PDB entry 8SMV | electron microscopy, 2.74 A resolution | chains A and B of the 5 polymer chains in the assembly

# Chain A
Protein: Guanine nucleotide-binding protein G(s) subunit alpha isoforms short
Source organism: Homo sapiens
UniProtKB: P63092 (GNAS2_HUMAN); numbering as in UniProt; present here: 5-64, 204-253, 264-394
Sequence (261 residues; row label = number of the first residue in the row; note: 141 numbers in that range are skipped by the numbering (no residue carries them; nothing is unmodelled there); numbers below 1 keep their minus sign (Gly-7 is residue -7)):
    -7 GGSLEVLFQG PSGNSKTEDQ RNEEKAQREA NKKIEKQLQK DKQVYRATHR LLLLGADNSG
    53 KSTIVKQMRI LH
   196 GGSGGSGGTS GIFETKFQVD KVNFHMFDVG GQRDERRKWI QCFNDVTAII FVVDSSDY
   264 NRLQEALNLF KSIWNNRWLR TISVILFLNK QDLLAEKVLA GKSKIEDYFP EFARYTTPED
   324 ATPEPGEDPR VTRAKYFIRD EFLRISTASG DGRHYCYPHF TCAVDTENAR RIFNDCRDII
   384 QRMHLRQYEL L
Not modelled in the structure: -7 to 8, 196-200
Sequence notes: expression tag (-7 to 4); conflict Asp49 (Gly in P63092), Asn50 (Glu in P63092), Asp249 (Ala in P63092), Asp252 (Ser in P63092), Ala372 (Ile in P63092), Ile375 (Val in P63092); linker (196-203)

# Chain B
Protein: Guanine nucleotide-binding protein G(I)/G(S)/G(T) subunit beta-1
Source organism: Homo sapiens
UniProtKB: P62873 (GBB1_HUMAN); residue numbers follow UniProt; this construct covers 2-340
Sequence (370 residues; each row starts with the number of its first residue; numbers below 1 keep their minus sign (Met-29 is residue -29)):
   -29 MHHHHHHLEV LFQGPEDQVD PRLIDGKGSS QSELDQLRQE AEQLKNQIRD ARKACADATL
    31 SQITNNIDPV GRIQMRTRRT LRGHLAKIYA MHWGTDSRLL VSASQDGKLI IWDSYTTNKV
    91 HAIPLRSSWV MTCAYAPSGN YVACGGLDNI CSIYNLKTRE GNVRVSRELA GHTGYLSCCR
   151 FLDDNQIVTS SGDTTCALWD IETGQQTTTF TGHTGDVMSL SLAPDTRLFV SGACDASAKL
   211 WDVREGMCRQ TFTGHESDIN AICFFPNGNA FATGSDDATC RLFDLRADQE LMTYSHDNII
   271 CGITSVSFSK SGRLLLAGYD DFNCNVWDAL KADRAGVLAG HDNRVSCLGV TDDGMAVATG
   331 SWDSFLKIWN
Not modelled in the structure: -29 to 0
Sequence notes: initiating methionine (-29); expression tag (-28 to 1)

# Interface between chain A and chain B
Residue-residue contacts - 46 pairs, chain A then chain B:
  Gln19(A) - Asn88(B)
  Ala22(A) - Lys89(B)
  Asn23(A) - Asn88(B)
  Asn23(A) - Lys89(B)  hydrogen bond (side chain-backbone)
  Ile26(A) - Lys89(B)
  Ile26(A) - Ala92(B)  hydrophobic
  Glu27(A) - Lys89(B)  salt bridge
  Leu30(A) - Lys78(B)
  Leu30(A) - Lys89(B)
  Asp33(A) - Lys78(B)  salt bridge
  Tyr37(A) - Leu55(B)  hydrophobic
  Tyr37(A) - Ala56(B)
  Ser205(A) - Asp118(B)
  Gly206(A) - Asn119(B)
  Ile207(A) - Trp99(B)
  Ile207(A) - Leu117(B)  hydrophobic
  Phe222(A) - Trp99(B)
  Gly226(A) - Asn119(B)
  Gly226(A) - Thr143(B)
  Gln227(A) - Leu117(B)
  Gln227(A) - Asn119(B)
  Gln227(A) - Gly144(B)
  Gln227(A) - Tyr145(B)  hydrogen bond (side chain-backbone)
  Arg228(A) - Gly162(B)  hydrogen bond (side chain-backbone)
  Arg228(A) - Thr164(B)
  Arg228(A) - Asp186(B)  salt bridge
  Arg232(A) - Cys204(B)
  Arg232(A) - Asp228(B)  salt bridge
  Lys233(A) - Tyr145(B)
  Lys233(A) - Met188(B)
  Lys233(A) - Cys204(B)
  Lys233(A) - Asp228(B)
  Gln236(A) - Arg314(B)  hydrogen bond
  Cys237(A) - Lys57(B)  hydrogen bond (backbone-side chain)
  Cys237(A) - Tyr59(B)
  Cys237(A) - Gln75(B)
  Cys237(A) - Trp99(B)
  Cys237(A) - Met101(B)  hydrophobic
  Phe238(A) - Trp99(B)  hydrophobic
  Asn239(A) - Lys57(B)  hydrogen bond
  Asn239(A) - Trp332(B)
  Asp240(A) - Lys57(B)  salt bridge
  Arg280(A) - Asp290(B)
  Trp281(A) - Asp290(B)
  Trp281(A) - Arg314(B)
  Trp281(A) - Trp332(B)  hydrophobic
Other interface residues (no listed pair), chain A (29 interface residues in all): Glu15, Ala18, Lys34, Glu230, Trp234
Other interface residues (no listed pair), chain B (33 interface residues in all): Gly53, Asp76, Thr86, Thr87, His91, Thr184, Gly185

# In short
29 residues of chain A and 33 residues of chain B are in contact; the contacts include 6 hydrogen bonds and 5
salt bridges. Among the polar pairs are Glu27(A)-Lys89(B), Asp33(A)-Lys78(B) and Arg228(A)-Asp186(B).
Chain A is Guanine nucleotide-binding protein G(s) subunit alpha isoforms short and chain B is Guanine
nucleotide-binding protein G(I)/G(S)/G(T) subunit beta-1, both from Homo sapiens; the structure, GPR161 Gs
heterotrimer, was determined by electron microscopy.
